PDB entry 5L6A | X-ray diffraction, 2.80 A resolution | chains B and C of the 28 polymer chains in the assembly

== Chain B ==
Name: Proteasome subunit alpha type-3
From: Saccharomyces cerevisiae (strain ATCC 204508 / S288c)
Notes: EC 3.4.25.1
UniProtKB: P23638 (PSA3_YEAST); residues 0-257 here correspond to UniProt positions 1-258 (UniProt number = residue number + 1)
Sequence (258 residues; numbered 0 to 257; the number before each row is that of its first residue; numbering starts at 0):
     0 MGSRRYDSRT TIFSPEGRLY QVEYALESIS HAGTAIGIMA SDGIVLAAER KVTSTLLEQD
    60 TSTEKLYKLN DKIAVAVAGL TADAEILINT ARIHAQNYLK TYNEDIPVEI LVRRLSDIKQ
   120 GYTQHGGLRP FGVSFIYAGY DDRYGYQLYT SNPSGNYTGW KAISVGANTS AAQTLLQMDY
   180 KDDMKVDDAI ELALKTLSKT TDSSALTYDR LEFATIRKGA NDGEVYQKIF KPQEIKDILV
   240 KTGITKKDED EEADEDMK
Not modelled in the structure: 0, 245-257
Curated features (UniProtKB/Swiss-Prot):
  - cross-link (Glycyl lysine isopeptide (Lys-Gly)): Lys99 (interchain with G-Cter in ubiquitin), Lys198 (interchain with G-Cter in ubiquitin), Lys230 (interchain with G-Cter in ubiquitin)

== Chain C ==
Name: Proteasome subunit alpha type-4
From: Saccharomyces cerevisiae (strain ATCC 204508 / S288c)
Notes: EC 3.4.25.1
UniProtKB: P40303 (PSA4_YEAST); residues -1 to 252 here correspond to UniProt positions 1-254 (UniProt number = residue number + 2)
Sequence (254 residues; each row starts with the number of its first residue; numbers below 1 keep their minus sign (Met-1 is residue -1)):
    -1 MSGYDRALSI FSPDGHIFQV EYALEAVKRG TCAVGVKGKN CVVLGCERRS TLKLQDTRIT
    59 PSKVSKIDSH VVLSFSGLNA DSRILIEKAR VEAQSHRLTL EDPVTVEYLT RYVAGVQQRY
   119 TQSGGVRPFG VSTLIAGFDP RDDEPKLYQT EPSGIYSSWS AQTIGRNSKT VREFLEKNYD
   179 RKEPPATVEE CVKLTVRSLL EVVQTGAKNI EITVVKPDSD IVALSSEEIN QYVTQIEQEK
   239 QEQQEQDKKK KSNH
Not modelled in the structure: -1 to 0, 241-252
Curated features (UniProtKB/Swiss-Prot):
  - modified residue: Thr58 (Phosphothreonine)

== Interface between chain B and chain C ==
Pairs across the interface - 71 pairs, chain B then chain C:
  Arg3(B) with Arg4(C)
  Asp6(B) with Tyr2(C), hydrogen bond; Arg4(C), salt bridge
  Arg8(B) with Arg4(C)
  Thr10(B) with Leu6(C); Arg125(C)
  Ile11(B) with Gln17(C)
  Phe12(B) with Gln17(C), hydrogen bond (backbone-side chain); Tyr20(C), hydrophobic; Ala21(C), hydrophobic; Ala24(C), hydrophobic; Leu76(C), hydrophobic; Arg125(C); Pro126(C); Gly128(C)
  Ser13(B) with Tyr20(C)
  Pro14(B) with Tyr20(C), hydrophobic; Glu23(C)
  Glu15(B) with Glu23(C); Arg27(C), hydrogen bond (backbone-side chain)
  Gly16(B) with Tyr20(C); Glu23(C); Ala24(C); Arg27(C), hydrogen bond (backbone-side chain)
  Arg17(B) with Arg27(C)
  Leu18(B) with Arg125(C)
  Met38(B) with Asp54(C)
  Arg112(B) with Arg81(C)
  Ser115(B) with Arg81(C), hydrogen bond (backbone-side chain)
  Asp116(B) with Arg81(C), salt bridge
  Gln119(B) with Ala78(C); Asp79(C); Ile82(C)
  Thr122(B) with Arg125(C), hydrogen bond (backbone-side chain)
  Gln123(B) with Tyr118(C); Val124(C); Arg125(C), hydrogen bond (backbone-backbone); Phe127(C)
  His124(B) with Gly123(C); Val124(C)
  Gly125(B) with Tyr2(C); Gly123(C)
  Gly126(B) with Tyr2(C)
  Tyr143(B) with Arg56(C), hydrogen bond (backbone-side chain); Ile57(C), hydrophobic
  Tyr145(B) with Arg56(C), hydrogen bond (backbone-side chain)
  Gln146(B) with Ile57(C)
  Leu147(B) with Ile57(C)
  Tyr148(B) with Ile57(C)
  Ser153(B) with Ala78(C)
  Gly154(B) with Ala78(C); Arg81(C), hydrogen bond (backbone-side chain)
  Asn155(B) with Asn77(C); Ala78(C)
  Tyr156(B) with Pro59(C), hydrophobic; Arg81(C)
  Gly158(B) with Gln53(C); Asp54(C), hydrogen bond (backbone-backbone); Ile57(C); Thr58(C), hydrogen bond (backbone-side chain)
  Trp159(B) with Leu50(C), hydrophobic; Lys51(C); Leu52(C); Gln53(C); Asp54(C)
  Lys160(B) with Leu52(C), hydrogen bond (backbone-backbone); Gln53(C)
  Ala161(B) with Leu52(C)
  Gln172(B) with Leu52(C)
  Leu175(B) with Leu52(C)
  Gln176(B) with Leu52(C)
Other interface residues (no listed pair), chain B (41 interface residues in all): Glu108, Thr157, Tyr179

== In short ==
41 residues of chain B and 31 residues of chain C are in contact; the contacts include 13 hydrogen bonds and 2
salt bridges. Among the polar pairs are Asp6(B)-Arg4(C), Asp116(B)-Arg81(C) and Asp6(B)-Tyr2(C).
Chain B is Proteasome subunit alpha type-3 and chain C is Proteasome subunit alpha type-4, both from
Saccharomyces cerevisiae (strain ATCC 204508 / S288c); the structure, Yeast 20S proteasome with mouse beta5i
(1-138) and mouse beta6 (97-111; 118-133) in complex with epoxyketone ..., was determined by X-ray diffraction
(same publication as 5L52, 5L54, 5L55, 5L5A, 5L5B, 5L5D and 30 further entries).
